PDB entry 6IR9 | electron microscopy, 3.80 A resolution | chains B and T of the 26 polymer chains in the assembly

[Chain B]
Molecule: DNA-directed RNA polymerase subunit beta
From: Komagataella phaffii (strain GS115 / ATCC 20864)
Notes: EC 2.7.7.6
UniProt: C4QZQ7 (C4QZQ7_KOMPG); residue numbers follow UniProt; this construct covers 1-1227
Chain sequence (1227 residues; row label = number of the first residue in the row):
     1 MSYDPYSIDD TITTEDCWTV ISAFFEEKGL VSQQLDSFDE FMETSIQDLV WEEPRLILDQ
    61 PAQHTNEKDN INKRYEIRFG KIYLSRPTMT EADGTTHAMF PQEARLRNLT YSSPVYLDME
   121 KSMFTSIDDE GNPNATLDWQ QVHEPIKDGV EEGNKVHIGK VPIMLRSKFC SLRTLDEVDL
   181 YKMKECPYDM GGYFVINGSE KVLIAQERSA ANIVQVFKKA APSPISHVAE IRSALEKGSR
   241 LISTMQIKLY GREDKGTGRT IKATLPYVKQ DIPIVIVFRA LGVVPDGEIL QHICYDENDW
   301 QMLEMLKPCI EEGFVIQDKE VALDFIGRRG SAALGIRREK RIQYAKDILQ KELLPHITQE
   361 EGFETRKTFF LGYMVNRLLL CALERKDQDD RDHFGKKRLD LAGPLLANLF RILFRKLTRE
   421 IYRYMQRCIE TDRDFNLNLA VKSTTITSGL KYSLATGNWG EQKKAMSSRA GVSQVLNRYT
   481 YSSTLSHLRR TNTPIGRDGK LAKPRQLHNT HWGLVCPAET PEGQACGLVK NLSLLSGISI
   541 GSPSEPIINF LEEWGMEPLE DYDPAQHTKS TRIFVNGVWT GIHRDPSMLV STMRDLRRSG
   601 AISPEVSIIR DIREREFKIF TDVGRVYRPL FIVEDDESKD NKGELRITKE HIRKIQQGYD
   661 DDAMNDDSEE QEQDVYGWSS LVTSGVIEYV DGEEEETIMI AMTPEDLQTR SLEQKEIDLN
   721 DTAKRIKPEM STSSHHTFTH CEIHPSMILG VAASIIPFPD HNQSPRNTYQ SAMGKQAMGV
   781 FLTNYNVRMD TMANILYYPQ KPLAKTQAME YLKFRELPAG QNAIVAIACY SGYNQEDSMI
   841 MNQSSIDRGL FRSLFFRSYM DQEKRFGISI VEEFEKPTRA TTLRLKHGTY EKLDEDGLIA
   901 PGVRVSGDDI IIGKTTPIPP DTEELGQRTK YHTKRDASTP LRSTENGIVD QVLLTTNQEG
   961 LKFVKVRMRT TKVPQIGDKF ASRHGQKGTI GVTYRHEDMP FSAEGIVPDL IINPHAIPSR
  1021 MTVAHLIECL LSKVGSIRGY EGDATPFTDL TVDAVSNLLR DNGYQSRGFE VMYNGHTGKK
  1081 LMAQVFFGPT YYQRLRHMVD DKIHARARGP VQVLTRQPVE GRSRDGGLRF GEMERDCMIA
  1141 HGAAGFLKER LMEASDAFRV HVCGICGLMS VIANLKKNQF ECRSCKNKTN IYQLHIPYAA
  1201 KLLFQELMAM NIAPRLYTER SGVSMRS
Not modelled in the structure: 1-8, 65-68, 129-152, 663-674, 712-718, 921-930, 1223-1227
Ion coordination: Zn2+: Cys1163, Cys1166, Cys1182, Cys1185

[Chain T]
Molecule: 198-nt DNA strand
Sequence (198 nucleotides; numbered -72 to 125; the number before each row is that of its first residue; numbers below 1 keep their minus sign (DA-72 is residue -72)):
   -72 ATCAGAATCC CGGTGCCGAG GCCGCTCAAT TGGTCGTAGA CAGCTCTAGC ACCGCTTAAA
   -12 CGCACGTACG CGCTGTCCCC CGCGTTTTAA CCGCCAAGGG GATTACACCC AAGACACCAG
    48 GCACGAGACA GAAAAAAACA ACGAAAACGG CCACCACCCA AACACACCAA ACACAAGAGC
   108 TAATTGACTG ACGTAAGC
Not modelled in the structure: 56-125

[How chain B and chain T interact]
Pairs across the interface - 18 pairs, chain B then chain T:
  Ser199(B) - DA41(T)  phosphate contact
  Lys201(B) - DG40(T)  phosphate contact
  Gln462(B) - DC44(T)  phosphate contact
  Val475(B) - DG40(T)  sugar contact
  Asp498(B) - DA32(T)  base contact
  Lys500(B) - DA32(T)  base contact
  Gln524(B) - DC33(T)  base contact
  Thr791(B) - DG40(T)  hydrogen bond to the phosphate
  Met792(B) - DA39(T)  sugar contact
  Arg857(B) - DA39(T)  salt bridge to the phosphate
  Arg942(B) - DA38(T)  phosphate contact
  Arg942(B) - DA39(T)  salt bridge to the phosphate
  Gly1121(B) - DC37(T)  phosphate contact
  Arg1122(B) - DC37(T)  hydrogen bond to the phosphate
  Arg1122(B) - DA38(T)  salt bridge to the phosphate
  Arg1129(B) - DC35(T)  salt bridge to the phosphate
  Arg1129(B) - DC36(T)  hydrogen bond to the phosphate
  Met1133(B) - DA34(T)  sugar contact
Other interface residues (no listed pair), chain B (20 interface residues in all): Asn197, Arg427, Ser1123, Leu1128, Gly1131
Other interface residues (no listed pair), chain T (12 interface residues in all): DA46

[Overview]
Chain B and chain T form an interface of 20 and 12 residues respectively, with 3 hydrogen bonds and 4 salt
bridges. Polar contacts include Thr791(B)-DG40(T), Arg1122(B)-DC37(T) and Arg1129(B)-DC36(T). Cys1163(B),
Cys1166(B), Cys1182(B) and Cys1185(B) form the Zn2+ site.
Chain B is DNA-directed RNA polymerase subunit beta (Komagataella phaffii (strain GS115 / ATCC 20864)) and
chain T is a 198-nt DNA strand; the structure, RNA polymerase II elongation complex bound with Elf1 and
Spt4/5, stalled at SHL(-1) of the nucleosome, was determined by electron microscopy (same publication as 6J4W,
6J4X, 6J4Y, 6J4Z, 6J50 and 6J51).
